PDB entry 2O8M | X-ray diffraction, 2.00 A resolution | chains B and D of the 4 polymer chains in the assembly

# Chain B
Molecule: Protease
Organism: Hepatitis C virus
Notes: EC 3.4.22.-; engineered mutation(s): S149A
UniProt: Q9ELS8 (Q9ELS8_9HEPC); residues 1-181 here correspond to UniProt positions 1027-1207 (UniProt number = residue number + 1026)
Amino-acid sequence (200 residues; row label = number of the first residue in the row; note: 1 number in that range is skipped by the numbering (no residue carries it; nothing is unmodelled there); numbers below 1 keep their minus sign (Met-11 is residue -11)):
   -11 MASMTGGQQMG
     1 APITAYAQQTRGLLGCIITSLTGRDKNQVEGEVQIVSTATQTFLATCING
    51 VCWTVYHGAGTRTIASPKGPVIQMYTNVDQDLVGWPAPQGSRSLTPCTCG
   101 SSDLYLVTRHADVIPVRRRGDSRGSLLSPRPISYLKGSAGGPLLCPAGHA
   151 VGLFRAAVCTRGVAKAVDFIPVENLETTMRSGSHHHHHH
Disordered / not traced: -11 to -1, 1-27, 183-189
Construct notes: expression tag (-11 to -1, 182-189); conflict Arg119 (Gln1145 in Q9ELS8), Ala139 (Ser1165 in Q9ELS8)
Ion coordination: Zn2+: Cys97, Cys99, Cys145

# Chain D
Molecule: Protease
UniProt: P27958 (POLG_HCVH); residues 221-239 here correspond to UniProt positions 1677-1695 (UniProt number = residue number + 1456)
Amino-acid sequence (23 residues; numbered 219 to 241; the number before each row is that of its first residue):
   219 KKGCVVIVGRIVLSGKPAIIPKK
Disordered / not traced: 219, 238-241
Construct notes: expression tag (219-220, 240-241)

# Chain B / chain D interface
Contacting residue pairs - 37 pairs, chain B then chain D:
  Val29(B) - Arg228(D)  hydrogen bond (backbone-side chain)
  Val29(B) - Lys234(D)
  Val29(B) - Pro235(D)
  Glu30(B) - Val230(D)
  Gly31(B) - Ile229(D)
  Glu32(B) - Ile229(D)  hydrogen bond (backbone-backbone)
  Glu32(B) - Val230(D)
  Glu32(B) - Leu231(D)  hydrogen bond (side chain-backbone)
  Val33(B) - Arg228(D)
  Val33(B) - Ile229(D)  hydrogen bond (backbone-backbone)
  Gln34(B) - Gly227(D)
  Ile35(B) - Ile225(D)
  Ile35(B) - Val226(D)  hydrogen bond (backbone-backbone)
  Ile35(B) - Gly227(D)  hydrogen bond (backbone-backbone)
  Val36(B) - Val223(D)  hydrophobic
  Val36(B) - Val224(D)
  Ser37(B) - Val223(D)
  Ser37(B) - Val224(D)  hydrogen bond (backbone-backbone)
  Ser37(B) - Val226(D)
  Thr38(B) - Val223(D)
  Ala59(B) - Val223(D)  hydrophobic
  Arg62(B) - Lys220(D)
  Arg62(B) - Gly221(D)
  Arg62(B) - Val223(D)
  Thr63(B) - Cys222(D)  hydrogen bond
  Thr63(B) - Val223(D)  hydrogen bond (backbone-backbone)
  Ile64(B) - Cys222(D)
  Ile64(B) - Val223(D)
  Ala65(B) - Cys222(D)
  Ala65(B) - Val223(D)  hydrogen bond (backbone-backbone)
  Pro70(B) - Cys222(D)  hydrophobic
  Trp85(B) - Val223(D)  hydrophobic
  Pro88(B) - Ile225(D)  hydrophobic
  Gly90(B) - Arg228(D)  hydrogen bond (backbone-side chain)
  Leu94(B) - Leu231(D)  hydrophobic
  Thr108(B) - Ile229(D)
  Arg109(B) - Ile229(D)
Other interface residues (no listed pair), chain B (26 interface residues in all): Phe43, Val107, Ala111, Leu144
Other interface residues (no listed pair), chain D (15 interface residues in all): Ala236

# Summary
26 residues of chain B and 15 residues of chain D are in contact; the contacts include 11 hydrogen bonds.
Among the polar pairs are Val29(B)-Arg228(D), Glu32(B)-Leu231(D) and Thr63(B)-Cys222(D). Cys97(B), Cys99(B)
and Cys145(B) form the Zn2+ site.
Here chain B is Protease (Hepatitis C virus) and chain D is Protease. Entry 2O8M (Crystal structure of the
S139A mutant of Hepatitis C Virus NS3/4A protease) was determined by X-ray diffraction (same publication as
2OBO, 2OBQ, 2OC0, 2OC1, 2OC7 and 2OC8).
